5CFU - chain A; structure by X-ray diffraction, 1.82 A resolution.

Chain A:
Protein: Aminoglycoside Nucleotidyltransferase (2")-Ia
From: Pseudomonas aeruginosa
Reference sequence: Q6X3H6 (Q6X3H6_PSEAI); residues 1-177 here correspond to UniProt positions 73-249 (UniProt number = residue number + 72)
Sequence (185 residues; row label = number of the first residue in the row; numbers below 1 keep their minus sign (Leu-7 is residue -7)):
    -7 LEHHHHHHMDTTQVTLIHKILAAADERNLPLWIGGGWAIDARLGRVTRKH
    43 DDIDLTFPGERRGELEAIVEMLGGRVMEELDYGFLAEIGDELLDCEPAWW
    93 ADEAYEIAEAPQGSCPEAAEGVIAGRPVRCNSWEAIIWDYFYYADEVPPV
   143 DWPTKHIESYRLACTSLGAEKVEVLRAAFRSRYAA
Unresolved in the structure: -7 to 2, 177
Construct notes: expression tag (-7 to 0)
Metal / ion sites: Mn2+: Asp44, Asp46 (together with adenylyl-2"-tobramycin, pyrophosphate)
Ligand contacts:
  - adenylyl-2"-tobramycin (51H): Gly27, Asp44, Asp46, Tyr74, Asp86, Glu88, Ile99, Ala100, Ile128, Asp131, Tyr132, Tyr134, Tyr135, Glu138, His148
  - 1,4-butanediol (BU1), molecule 1: Trp24, Trp92, Ala96, Tyr97, Cys107, Pro108, Glu109
  - 1,4-butanediol (BU1), molecule 2: Pro103, Glu126, Lys163, Val166, Leu167
  - pyrophosphate: Gly27, Gly28, Arg40, Lys41, His42, Asp43, Asp44, Asp46, Tyr132, Lys147, His148

Summary:
Ligands of chain A: pyrophosphate, adenylyl-2"-tobramycin and 1,4-butanediol. Asp44 and Asp46 coordinate Mn2+.
Chain A is Aminoglycoside Nucleotidyltransferase (2")-Ia (Pseudomonas aeruginosa); the structure, Crystal
Structure of ANT(2")-Ia in complex with adenylyl-2"-tobramycin, was determined by X-ray diffraction, deposited
together with 4XJE.
